Entry 8HPM (electron microscopy, 3.82 A resolution); this record covers chains C and D of the 5 polymer chains in the assembly.

== Chain C (and D) ==
Protein: ABC transporter, ATP-binding protein SugC
From: Mycolicibacterium smegmatis MC2 155
Notes: chain D of this document is another copy of the same molecule, construct and numbering; everything in this record applies to it too
UniProtKB: A0R2C0 (A0R2C0_MYCS2); numbering as in UniProt (aligned over 1-406)
Amino-acid sequence (406 residues; each row starts with the number of its first residue):
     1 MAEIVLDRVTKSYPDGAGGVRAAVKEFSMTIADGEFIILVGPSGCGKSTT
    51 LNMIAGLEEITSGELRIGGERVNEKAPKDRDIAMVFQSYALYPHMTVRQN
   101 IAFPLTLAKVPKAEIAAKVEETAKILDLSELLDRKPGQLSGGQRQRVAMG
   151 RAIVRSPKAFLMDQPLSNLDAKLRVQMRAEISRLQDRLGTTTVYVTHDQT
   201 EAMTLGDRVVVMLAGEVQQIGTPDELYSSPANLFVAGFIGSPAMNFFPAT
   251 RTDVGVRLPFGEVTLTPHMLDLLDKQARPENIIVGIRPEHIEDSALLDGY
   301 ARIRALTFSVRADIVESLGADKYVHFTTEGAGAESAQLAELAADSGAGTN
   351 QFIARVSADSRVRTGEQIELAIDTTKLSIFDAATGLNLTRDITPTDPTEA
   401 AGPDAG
Not modelled in the structure: 1, 15-20, 392-406
Construct notes: engineered mutation Gln-164 (Glu in A0R2C0)
Residues lining bound ligands: ATP (adenosine-5'-triphosphate): Tyr-13, Ser-43, Gly-44, Cys-45, Gly-46, Lys-47, Ser-48, Thr-49, Gln-87, Gln-164

== Interface between chain C and chain D ==
Contacting residue pairs (18; chain C residue first):
  Lys-172(C) / Ser-345(D)  hydrogen bond (backbone-side chain)
  Gln-176(C) / Gly-346(D)
  Met-203(C) / Leu-318(D)  hydrophobic
  Ser-241(C) / Leu-318(D)
  Pro-242(C) / Ala-320(D)
  Glu-289(C) / Ala-320(D)
  Glu-316(C) / Thr-204(D)
  Glu-316(C) / Leu-205(D)  hydrogen bond (side chain-backbone)
  Leu-318(C) / Met-203(D)
  Leu-318(C) / Thr-204(D)
  Gly-319(C) / Tyr-227(D)
  Ala-320(C) / Tyr-227(D)
  Ala-320(C) / Glu-289(D)
  Asp-344(C) / Leu-173(D)
  Ser-345(C) / Lys-172(D)
  Gln-351(C) / Arg-183(D)
  Arg-355(C) / Ala-320(D)
  Arg-355(C) / Asp-321(D)  salt bridge
Other interface residues (no listed pair), chain C (18 interface residues in all): Leu-173, Val-175, Tyr-227, Ser-317
Other interface residues (no listed pair), chain D (15 interface residues in all): Val-175, Asp-344

== In short ==
The interface between chain C and chain D involves 18 residues on one side and 15 on the other, with 2
hydrogen bonds and 1 salt bridge. Polar pairs include Arg-355(C)/Asp-321(D), Lys-172(C)/Ser-345(D) and
Glu-316(C)/Leu-205(D). Ligands of chain C: ATP.
Chain C and chain D are both ABC transporter, ATP-binding protein SugC (Mycolicibacterium smegmatis MC2 155);
the structure, LpqY-SugABC in state 2, was determined by electron microscopy (same publication as 8HPL, 8HPN,
8HPR and 8HPS).
